PDB entry 7Z31 | electron microscopy, 2.76 A resolution | chains B and C of the 19 polymer chains in the assembly

[Chain B]
Molecule: DNA-directed RNA polymerase III subunit RPC2
Source organism: Saccharomyces cerevisiae S288C
Notes: EC 2.7.7.6
UniProtKB: P22276 (RPC2_YEAST); residue numbers follow UniProt; this construct covers 1-1149
Amino-acid sequence (1149 residues; each row starts with the number of its first residue):
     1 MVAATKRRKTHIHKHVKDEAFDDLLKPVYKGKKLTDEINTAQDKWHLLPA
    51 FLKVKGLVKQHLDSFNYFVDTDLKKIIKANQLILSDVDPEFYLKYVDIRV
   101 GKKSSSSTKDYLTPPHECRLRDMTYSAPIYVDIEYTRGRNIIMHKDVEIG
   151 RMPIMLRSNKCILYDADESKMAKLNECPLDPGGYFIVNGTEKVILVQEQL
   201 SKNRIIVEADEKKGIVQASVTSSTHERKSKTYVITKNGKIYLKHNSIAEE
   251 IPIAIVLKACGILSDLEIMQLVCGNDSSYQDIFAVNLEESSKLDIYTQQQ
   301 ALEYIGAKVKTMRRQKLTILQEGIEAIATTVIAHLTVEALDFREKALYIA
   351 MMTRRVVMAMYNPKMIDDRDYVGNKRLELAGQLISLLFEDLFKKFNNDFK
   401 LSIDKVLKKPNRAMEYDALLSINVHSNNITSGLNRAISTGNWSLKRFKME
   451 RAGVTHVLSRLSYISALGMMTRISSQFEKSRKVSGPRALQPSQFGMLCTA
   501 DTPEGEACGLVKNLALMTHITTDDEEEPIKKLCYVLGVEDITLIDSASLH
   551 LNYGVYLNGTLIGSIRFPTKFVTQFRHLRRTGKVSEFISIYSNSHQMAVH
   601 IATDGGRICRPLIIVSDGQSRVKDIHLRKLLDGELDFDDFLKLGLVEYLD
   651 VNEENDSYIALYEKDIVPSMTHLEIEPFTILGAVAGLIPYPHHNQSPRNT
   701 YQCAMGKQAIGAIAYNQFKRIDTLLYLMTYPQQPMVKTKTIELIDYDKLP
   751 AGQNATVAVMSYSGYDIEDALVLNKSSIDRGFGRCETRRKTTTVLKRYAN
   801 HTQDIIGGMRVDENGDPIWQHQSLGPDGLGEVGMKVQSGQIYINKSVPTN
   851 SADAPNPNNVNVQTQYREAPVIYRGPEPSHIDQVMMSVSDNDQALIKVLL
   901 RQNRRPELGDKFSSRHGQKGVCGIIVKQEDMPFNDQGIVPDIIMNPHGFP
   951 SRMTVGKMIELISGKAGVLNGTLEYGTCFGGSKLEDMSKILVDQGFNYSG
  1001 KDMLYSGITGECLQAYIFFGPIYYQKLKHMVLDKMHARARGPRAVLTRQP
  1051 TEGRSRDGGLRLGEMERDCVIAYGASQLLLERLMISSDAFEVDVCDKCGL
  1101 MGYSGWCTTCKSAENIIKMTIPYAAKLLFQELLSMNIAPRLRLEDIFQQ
Unresolved in the structure: 1-35, 852-863
Metal / ion sites: Zn2+: Cys-1095, Cys-1098, Cys-1107, Cys-1110
Curated features (UniProtKB/Swiss-Prot):
  - zinc finger: Cys-1095 to Cys-1110 (C4-type)
  - binding site (Zn(2+)): Cys-1095, Cys-1098, Cys-1107, Cys-1110

[Chain C]
Molecule: DNA-directed RNA polymerases I and III subunit RPAC1
Source organism: Saccharomyces cerevisiae S288C
UniProtKB: P07703 (RPAC1_YEAST); residue numbers follow UniProt; this construct covers 1-335
Amino-acid sequence (335 residues; numbered 1 to 335; the number before each row is that of its first residue):
     1 MSNIVGIEYNRVTNTTSTDFPGFSKDAENEWNVEKFKKDFEVNISSLDAR
    51 EANFDLINIDTSIANAFRRIMISEVPSVAAEYVYFFNNTSVIQDEVLAHR
   101 IGLVPLKVDPDMLTWVDSNLPDDEKFTDENTIVLSLNVKCTRNPDAPKGS
   151 TDPKELYNNAHVYARDLKFEPQGRQSTTFADCPVVPADPDILLAKLRPGQ
   201 EISLKAHCILGIGGDHAKFSPVSTASYRLLPQINILQPIKGESARRFQKC
   251 FPPGVIGIDEGSDEAYVKDARKDTVSREVLRYEEFADKVKLGRVRNHFIF
   301 NVESAGAMTPEEIFFKSVRILKNKAEYLKNCPITQ
Curated features (UniProtKB/Swiss-Prot):
  - modified residue: Ser-2 (N-acetylserine), Ser-17 (Phosphoserine)

[How chain B and chain C interact]
Pairs across the interface - 77 pairs, chain B then chain C:
  Phe-718(B) / Val-91(C)  hydrophobic
  Phe-718(B) / Gln-93(C)
  Thr-729(B) / Val-96(C)
  Tyr-730(B) / Arg-100(C)  hydrogen bond
  Lys-775(B) / Gly-214(C)  hydrogen bond (side chain-backbone)
  Lys-775(B) / Asp-215(C)
  Ser-776(B) / Ala-217(C)
  Asp-779(B) / His-99(C)  hydrogen bond (backbone-side chain)
  Asp-779(B) / His-216(C)  salt bridge
  Asp-779(B) / Ala-217(C)  hydrogen bond (side chain-backbone)
  Arg-780(B) / His-99(C)
  Arg-780(B) / Leu-103(C)
  Arg-780(B) / Ala-217(C)
  Gly-781(B) / His-99(C)
  Arg-784(B) / His-99(C)
  Glu-786(B) / Gln-93(C)  hydrogen bond
  Glu-786(B) / Glu-95(C)
  Arg-788(B) / Gln-93(C)
  Arg-901(B) / Gln-93(C)
  Arg-901(B) / Asp-94(C)  salt bridge
  Arg-901(B) / Glu-95(C)  salt bridge
  Asn-903(B) / Glu-95(C)
  Gln-928(B) / Ile-72(C)
  Glu-929(B) / Arg-68(C)  hydrogen bond (backbone-side chain)
  Glu-929(B) / Arg-69(C)  hydrogen bond (backbone-side chain)
  Glu-929(B) / Ser-73(C)  hydrogen bond
  Asp-930(B) / Arg-69(C)  salt bridge
  Phe-933(B) / Arg-68(C)
  Phe-933(B) / Tyr-227(C)
  Asp-935(B) / Ser-226(C)
  Asp-935(B) / Tyr-227(C)
  Asp-935(B) / Arg-228(C)
  Asp-935(B) / Arg-293(C)  salt bridge
  Gln-936(B) / Thr-224(C)
  Gln-936(B) / Ser-226(C)
  Gly-937(B) / Thr-224(C)
  Gly-937(B) / Ser-226(C)  hydrogen bond (backbone-side chain)
  Val-992(B) / Glu-278(C)
  Gly-995(B) / Thr-274(C)  hydrogen bond (backbone-side chain)
  Gly-995(B) / Ser-276(C)
  Phe-996(B) / Ser-276(C)
  Asn-997(B) / Ser-276(C)  hydrogen bond (side chain-backbone)
  Asn-997(B) / Arg-277(C)
  Tyr-998(B) / Arg-281(C)
  Lys-1001(B) / Arg-277(C)  hydrogen bond (backbone-side chain)
  Met-1003(B) / Ile-7(C)  hydrophobic
  Met-1003(B) / Val-12(C)  hydrophobic
  Met-1003(B) / Arg-293(C)
  Tyr-1005(B) / Tyr-227(C)
  Tyr-1005(B) / Arg-228(C)
  Tyr-1005(B) / Leu-229(C)  hydrogen bond (side chain-backbone)
  Tyr-1005(B) / Arg-293(C)  hydrogen bond
  Gly-1007(B) / Asn-65(C)  hydrogen bond (backbone-side chain)
  Gly-1007(B) / Arg-68(C)  hydrogen bond (backbone-side chain)
  Gly-1007(B) / Arg-69(C)  hydrogen bond (backbone-side chain)
  Ile-1008(B) / Asn-65(C)
  Ile-1008(B) / Arg-69(C)
  Thr-1009(B) / Thr-61(C)
  Thr-1009(B) / Asn-65(C)
  Gly-1010(B) / Thr-61(C)
  Gly-1010(B) / Asn-65(C)
  Gly-1010(B) / Tyr-227(C)  hydrogen bond (backbone-side chain)
  Glu-1011(B) / Thr-15(C)
  Glu-1011(B) / Thr-16(C)
  Glu-1011(B) / Thr-61(C)
  Cys-1012(B) / Thr-15(C)
  Cys-1012(B) / Leu-229(C)  hydrophobic
  Leu-1013(B) / Val-12(C)
  Gln-1014(B) / Arg-11(C)
  Gln-1014(B) / Val-12(C)  hydrogen bond (backbone-backbone)
  Gln-1014(B) / Thr-15(C)
  Tyr-1016(B) / Ile-7(C)
  Tyr-1016(B) / Glu-8(C)  hydrogen bond (side chain-backbone)
  Tyr-1016(B) / Asn-10(C)
  Tyr-1016(B) / Arg-11(C)  hydrogen bond (side chain-backbone)
  Tyr-1016(B) / Val-12(C)  hydrophobic
  Tyr-1016(B) / Arg-277(C)
Interface residues without a listed pair, chain B (43 interface residues in all): Arg-905, Lys-927, Asn-934, Asp-1002, Ser-1006, Ala-1015
Interface residues without a listed pair, chain C (40 interface residues in all): Val-5, Tyr-9, Ser-17, Ser-62

[Summary]
The interface between chain B and chain C involves 43 residues on one side and 40 on the other; the contacts
include 21 hydrogen bonds and 5 salt bridges. Polar contacts include Asp-779(B)/His-216(C),
Arg-901(B)/Asp-94(C) and Arg-901(B)/Glu-95(C). UniProt lists 4 Zn2+-binding residues on chain B.
Here chain B is DNA-directed RNA polymerase III subunit RPC2 and chain C is DNA-directed RNA polymerases I and
III subunit RPAC1, both from Saccharomyces cerevisiae S288C. Entry 7Z31 (Structure of yeast RNA Polymerase
III-Ty1 integrase complex at 2.7 A (focus subunit C11, no C11 ...) was determined by electron microscopy
together with 7Z0H, 7Z2Z, 7Z30 and 8BWS from the same study.
